Entry 7DF9 (X-ray diffraction, 3.17 A resolution); this record covers chains L and H of the 4 polymer chains in the assembly.

[Chain L]
Protein: FAB30 light chain
From: Mus musculus
Chain sequence (227 residues; row label = number of the first residue in the row):
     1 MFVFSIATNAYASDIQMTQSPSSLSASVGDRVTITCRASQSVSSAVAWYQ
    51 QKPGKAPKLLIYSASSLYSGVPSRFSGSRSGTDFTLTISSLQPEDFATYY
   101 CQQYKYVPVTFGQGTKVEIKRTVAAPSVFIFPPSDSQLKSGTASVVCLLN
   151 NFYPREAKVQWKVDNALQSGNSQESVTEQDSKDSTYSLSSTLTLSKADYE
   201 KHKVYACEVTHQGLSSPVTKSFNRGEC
Not modelled in the structure: 1-12, 225-227
Cystine bridges: Cys36-Cys101, Cys147-Cys207

[Chain H]
Protein: FAB30 heavy chain
From: Mus musculus
Chain sequence (249 residues; each row starts with the number of its first residue):
     1 MFVFSIATNAYAEISEVQLVESGGGLVQPGGSLRLSCAASGFNVYSSSIH
    51 WVRQAPGKGLEWVASISSYYGYTYYADSVKGRFTISADTSKNTAYLQMNS
   101 LRAEDTAVYYCARSRQFWYSGLDYWGQGTLVTVSSASTKGPSVFPLAPSS
   151 KSTSGGTAALGCLVKDYFPEPVTVSWNSGALTSGVHTFPAVLQSSGLYSL
   201 SSVVTVPSSSLGTQTYICNVNHKPSNTKVDKKVEPKSCDKTHHHHHHHH
Not modelled in the structure: 1-16, 178-182, 211-215, 235-249
Cystine bridges: Cys37-Cys111, Cys162-Cys218

[Chain L / chain H interface]
Contacting residue pairs (56; chain L residue first):
  Tyr49(L) with Gly121(H); Leu122(H), hydrogen bond (side chain-backbone); Trp125(H)
  Gln51(L) with Gln54(H), hydrogen bond; Tyr110(H)
  Lys55(L) with Tyr110(H), hydrogen bond (backbone-side chain)
  Ala56(L) with Tyr110(H), hydrophobic; Gly126(H)
  Pro57(L) with Trp125(H)
  Leu59(L) with Leu122(H)
  Tyr62(L) with Ser120(H)
  Tyr68(L) with Asp123(H); Tyr124(H)
  Tyr100(L) with Gln54(H); Leu60(H), hydrophobic
  Gln102(L) with Leu122(H)
  Tyr104(L) with Tyr119(H), hydrophobic
  Val107(L) with Trp62(H), hydrophobic
  Pro108(L) with Trp62(H), hydrophobic
  Val109(L) with Trp62(H)
  Phe111(L) with Leu60(H), hydrophobic
  Phe129(L) with Lys151(H); Ser152(H); Ser154(H); Ala159(H), hydrophobic
  Ile130(L) with Lys151(H)
  Phe131(L) with Leu146(H); Ser152(H); Ala159(H)
  Ser134(L) with Phe144(H); Pro145(H), hydrogen bond (side chain-backbone)
  Ser136(L) with Phe144(H)
  Gln137(L) with Phe144(H); Leu163(H)
  Ser144(L) with Leu163(H)
  Val146(L) with Leu146(H), hydrophobic
  Leu148(L) with Phe188(H), hydrophobic; Val203(H), hydrophobic
  Asn150(L) with His186(H); Thr205(H)
  Asn151(L) with His186(H), hydrogen bond
  Gln173(L) with Val191(H)
  Ser175(L) with Phe188(H); Pro189(H), hydrogen bond (side chain-backbone); Val191(H)
  Val176(L) with Phe188(H); Pro189(H)
  Thr177(L) with His186(H); Phe188(H)
  Asp180(L) with His186(H), salt bridge
  Ser187(L) with His186(H), hydrogen bond; Phe188(H)
  Leu188(L) with Phe188(H)
  Ser189(L) with Phe188(H)
  Thr191(L) with Ser201(H)
  Thr193(L) with Gln193(H)
Other interface residues (no listed pair), chain L (42 interface residues in all): Gly54, Asp135, Ser140, Glu174, Thr185, Tyr186
Other interface residues (no listed pair), chain H (35 interface residues in all): Val52, Gly59, Tyr74, Gln127, Ala147, Pro148, Thr187

[In short]
Chain L and chain H form an interface of 42 and 35 residues respectively; the contacts include 7 hydrogen
bonds and 1 salt bridge. Polar pairs include Asp180(L)-His186(H), Tyr49(L)-Leu122(H) and Gln51(L)-Gln54(H).
Chain L is FAB30 light chain and chain H is FAB30 heavy chain, both from Mus musculus; the structure, Crystal
of Arrestin2-V2Rpp-1-Fab30 complex, was determined by X-ray diffraction together with 7DFA, 7DFB and 7DFC from
the same study.
